9IIW - chain R; structure by electron microscopy, 3.15 A resolution.

== Chain R ==
Name: Taste receptor type 2 member 14
From: Homo sapiens
UniProtKB: Q9NYV8 (T2R14_HUMAN); residues 1-317 here = UniProt positions 1-317
Amino-acid sequence (317 residues; row label = number of the first residue in the row):
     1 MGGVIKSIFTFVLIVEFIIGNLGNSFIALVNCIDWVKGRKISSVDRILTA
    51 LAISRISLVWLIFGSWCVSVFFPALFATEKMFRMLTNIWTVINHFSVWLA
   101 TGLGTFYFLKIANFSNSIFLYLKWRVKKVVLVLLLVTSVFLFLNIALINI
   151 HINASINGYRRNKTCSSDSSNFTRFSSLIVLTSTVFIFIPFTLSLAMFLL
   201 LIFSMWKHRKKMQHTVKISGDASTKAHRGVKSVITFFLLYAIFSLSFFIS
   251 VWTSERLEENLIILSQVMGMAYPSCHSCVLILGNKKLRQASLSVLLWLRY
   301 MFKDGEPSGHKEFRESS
Not modelled in the structure: 161-173, 221-226, 304-317
UniProt features mapped onto this chain:
  - binding site (cholesterol): Thr-86, Trp-89, Val-180, Ser-265, Met-268
  - glycosylation (N-linked (GlcNAc...) asparagine): Asn-153, Asn-162, Asn-171
  - mutagenesis: Arg-55 (R55A: Abolishes calcium mobilization induced by aristolochic acid and flufenamic acid), Ser-65 (S65A: Impairs calcium mobilization induced by aristolochic acid and flufenamic acid. Impairs calcium mobilization; when associated with A-89. Impairs calcium mobilization; when associated with A-180 ...), Phe-82 (F82A: Impairs calcium mobilization induced by aristolochic acid and flufenamic acid), Trp-89 (W89A: Abolishes basal activities of TAS2R14-GNAI1 and TAS2R14-GNAT3. Abolishes activation of TAS2R14-GNAT3 by flufenamic acid derivative cmpd28.1 ...), Gly-104 (G104A: Impairs calcium mobilization induced by aristolochic acid, flufenamic acid and flufenamic acid derivative cmpd28.1), Tyr-107 (Y107A: Attenuates activation of TAS2R14-GNAT3 and TAS2R14-GNAI1 by flufenamic acid derivative cmpd28.1 ...), Trp-124 (W124A: Impairs calcium mobilization induced by aristolochic acid and flufenamic acid), Val-180 (V180A: Impairs calcium mobilization induced by aristolochic acid and flufenamic acid. Impairs calcium mobilization; when associated with A-65. Abolishes calcium mobilization ...), Ser-194 (S194A: Attenuates activation of TAS2R14-GNAT3 and TAS2R14-GNAI1 by flufenamic acid derivative cmpd28.1 ...), Phe-198 (F198A: Impairs calcium mobilization induced by aristolochic acid, flufenamic acid and flufenamic acid derivative cmpd28.1), Met-205 (M205A/L: Impairs calcium mobilization induced by aristolochic acid and flufenamic acid. Impairs calcium mobilization; when associated with A-230), His-208 (H208A: Impairs calcium mobilization induced by aristolochic acid and flufenamic acid), 10 further mutagenesis entries in UniProt
Residues lining bound ligands:
  - A1AEI (4-methyl-N-[(2M)-2-(1H-tetrazol-5-yl)phenyl]-6-(trifluoromethyl)pyrimidin-2-amine), molecule 1: Ile-62, Ser-65, Phe-76, Phe-82, Leu-85, Thr-86, Trp-89, Ser-176, Ile-179, Val-180, Ser-265, Gln-266, Gly-269
  - A1AEI, molecule 2: Gly-104, Tyr-107, Phe-108, Ser-194, Met-197, Phe-198, Leu-201, Gly-229, Ser-232, Val-233, Phe-236, Tyr-240, His-276, Gly-283

== In short ==
Ligands of chain R: compound A1AEI. From UniProt: 5 cholesterol-binding residues and 22 mutagenesis sites.
Chain R is Taste receptor type 2 member 14 (Homo sapiens); the structure, A local Cryo-EM structure of Bitter
taste receptor TAS2R14, was determined by electron microscopy together with 9IIX, 9IJ9 and 9IJA from the same
study.
